Entry 3QCU (X-ray diffraction, 1.98 A resolution); this record covers chains H and L.

[Chain H]
Name: LT3015 antibody Fab fragment, heavy chain
Organism: Homo sapiens
UniProt: Q6N089 (Q6N089_HUMAN); residues 110-214 here correspond to UniProt positions 139-243 (UniProt number = residue number + 29)
Amino-acid sequence (223 residues; each row starts with the number of its first residue; a row labelled like 82A-82C holds insertion residues (82A, then the next letters in order)):
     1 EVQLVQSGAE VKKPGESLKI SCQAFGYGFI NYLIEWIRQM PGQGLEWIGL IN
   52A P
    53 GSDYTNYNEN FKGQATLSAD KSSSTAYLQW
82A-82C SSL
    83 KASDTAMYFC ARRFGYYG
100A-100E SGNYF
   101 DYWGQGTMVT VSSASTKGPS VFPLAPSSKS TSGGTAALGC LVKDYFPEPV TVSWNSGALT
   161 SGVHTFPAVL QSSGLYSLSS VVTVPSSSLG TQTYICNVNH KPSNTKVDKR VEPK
Disordered / not traced: 129-132
Disulfides: Cys22-Cys92, Cys140-Cys196
Residues lining bound ligands: 14:0 lpa (NKN; (2R)-2-hydroxy-3-(phosphonooxy)propyl tetradecanoate): Leu33, Leu50, Asn52, Tyr56, Phe96, Gly97, Tyr98, Tyr99, Gly100, Ser100A, Gly100B, Asn100C, Tyr100D

[Chain L]
Name: LT3015 antibody Fab fragment, light chain
Organism: Homo sapiens
UniProt: P01834 (IGKC_HUMAN); residues 109-213 here correspond to UniProt positions 1-105 (UniProt number = residue number - 108)
Amino-acid sequence (218 residues; numbered 1 to 213 plus 5 insertion-coded residues; the number before each row is that of its first residue; a row labelled like 27A-27E holds insertion residues (27A, then the next letters in order)):
     1 DVVMTQTPLS LPVTPGEPAS ISCTSGQ
27A-27E SLVHI
    28 NGNTYLHWYL QKPGQSPKLL IYKVSNLFSG VPDRFSGSGS GTDFTLKISR VEAEDVGVYF
    88 CSQSTHFPFT FGQGTKLEIK RTVAAPSVFI FPPSDEQLKS GTASVVCLLN NFYPREAKVQ
   148 WKVDNALQSG NSQESVTEQD SKDSTYSLSS TLTLSKADYE KHKVYACEVT HQGLSSPVTK
   208 SFNRGE
Disulfides: Cys23-Cys88, Cys134-Cys194
Residues lining bound ligands: 14:0 lpa (NKN; (2R)-2-hydroxy-3-(phosphonooxy)propyl tetradecanoate): Asn28, Asn30, Tyr32, His34, Lys50, Ser91, Phe94, Phe96

[How chain H and chain L interact]
Residue-residue contacts (68; chain H residue first):
  Glu35(H) with Phe96(L)
  Ile37(H) with Phe98(L), hydrophobic
  Gln39(H) with Gln38(L), hydrogen bond; Phe87(L)
  Gly44(H) with Gln100(L)
  Leu45(H) with Phe87(L), hydrophobic; Phe98(L), hydrophobic
  Trp47(H) with Phe94(L), hydrophobic; Pro95(L), hydrophobic; Phe96(L)
  Tyr56(H) with Phe94(L)
  Asn58(H) with Phe94(L)
  Asn62(H) with Asp1(L)
  Phe91(H) with Ser43(L)
  Arg95(H) with Tyr36(L), hydrogen bond; Ser89(L), hydrogen bond; Phe98(L)
  Phe96(H) with His34(L); Ser91(L)
  Tyr99(H) with His27D(L); Tyr32(L); Ser91(L), hydrogen bond (side chain-backbone); Thr92(L); Phe96(L)
  Tyr100D(H) with Tyr32(L); His34(L); Tyr49(L), hydrophobic; Lys50(L); Phe55(L)
  Phe100E(H) with Leu46(L)
  Asp101(H) with Tyr36(L); Lys45(L); Leu46(L), hydrogen bond (side chain-backbone); Phe55(L)
  Trp103(H) with Ser43(L); Pro44(L), hydrogen bond (side chain-backbone)
  Val121(H) with Glu123(L)
  Phe122(H) with Ser121(L); Glu123(L); Gln124(L)
  Pro123(H) with Ser121(L)
  Leu124(H) with Phe118(L), hydrophobic; Val133(L), hydrophobic
  Ala125(H) with Phe118(L)
  Ala137(H) with Phe116(L), hydrophobic; Phe118(L); Leu135(L), hydrophobic
  Leu141(H) with Ser131(L)
  Lys143(H) with Gln124(L); Ser131(L)
  His164(H) with Asn137(L), hydrogen bond; Asn138(L), hydrogen bond; Ser174(L), hydrogen bond
  Phe166(H) with Leu135(L), hydrophobic; Ser162(L); Thr164(L); Ser174(L); Leu175(L); Ser176(L)
  Pro167(H) with Ser162(L), hydrogen bond (backbone-side chain); Val163(L)
  Val169(H) with Gln160(L); Glu161(L)
  Leu170(H) with Gln160(L), hydrogen bond (backbone-side chain)
  Gln171(H) with Gln160(L)
  Val181(H) with Leu135(L), hydrophobic
  Thr183(H) with Asn137(L)
  Lys209(H) with Glu123(L), salt bridge
Other interface residues (no listed pair), chain H (41 interface residues in all): Gln43, Leu50, Asn60, Gly100, Thr135, Leu138, Ser179
Other interface residues (no listed pair), chain L (43 interface residues in all): Asn28, Ser127, Thr129

[Summary]
The interface between chain H and chain L involves 41 residues on one side and 43 on the other; the contacts
include 11 hydrogen bonds and 1 salt bridge. Polar pairs include Lys209(H)-Glu123(L), Gln39(H)-Gln38(L) and
Arg95(H)-Tyr36(L).
Here chain H is LT3015 antibody Fab fragment, heavy chain and chain L is LT3015 antibody Fab fragment, light
chain, both from Homo sapiens. Entry 3QCU (Crystal structure of the LT3015 antibody Fab fragment in complex
with lysophosphatidic acid (14:0)) was determined by X-ray diffraction together with 3QCT and 3QCV from the
same study.
